8IUZ - chains A and C of the 3 polymer chains in the assembly; structure by electron microscopy, 3.00 A resolution.

== Chain A ==
Name: Hemagglutinin
From: H7N9 subtype
UniProt: A0A2D0Z8H0 (A0A2D0Z8H0_9INFA); residues 2-495 here correspond to UniProt positions 19-512 (UniProt number = residue number + 17)
Amino-acid sequence (494 residues; numbered 2 to 495; the number before each row is that of its first residue):
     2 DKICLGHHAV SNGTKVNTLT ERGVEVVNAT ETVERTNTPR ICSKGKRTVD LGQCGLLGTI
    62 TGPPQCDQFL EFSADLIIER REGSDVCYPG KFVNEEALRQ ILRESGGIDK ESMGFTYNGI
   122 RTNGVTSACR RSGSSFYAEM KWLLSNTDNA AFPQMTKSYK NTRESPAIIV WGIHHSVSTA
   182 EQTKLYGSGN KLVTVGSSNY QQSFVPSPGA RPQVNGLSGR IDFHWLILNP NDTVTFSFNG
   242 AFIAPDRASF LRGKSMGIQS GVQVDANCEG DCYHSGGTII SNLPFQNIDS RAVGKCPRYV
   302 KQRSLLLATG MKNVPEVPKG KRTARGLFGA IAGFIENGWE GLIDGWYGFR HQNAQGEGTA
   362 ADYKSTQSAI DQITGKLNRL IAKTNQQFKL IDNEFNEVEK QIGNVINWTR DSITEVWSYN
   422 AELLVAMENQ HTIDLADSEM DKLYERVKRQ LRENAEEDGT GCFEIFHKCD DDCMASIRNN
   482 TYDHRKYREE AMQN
Not modelled in the structure: 318-327
Cystine bridges: Cys5-Cys463, Cys43-Cys269, Cys55-Cys67, Cys88-Cys130, Cys273-Cys297, Cys470-Cys474
Covalently attached groups: N-acetylglucosamine (NAG) linked to Asn29, Asn408, Asn480

== Chain C ==
Name: 2D7 Fab light chain
From: Mus musculus
Notes: antibody fragment or engineered binder
Amino-acid sequence (107 residues; row label = number of the first residue in the row):
     1 DIQMNQSPSS LSASLGDTIT ITCHASQTIN IWLSWYQLKP GNIPKLLIYK ASNLHTGVPS
    61 RFSGSGSGTG FTLTISSLQP EDIASYYCQQ GQSFPYTFGG GTKLEIK
Cystine bridges: Cys23-Cys88

== Interface between chain A and chain C ==
Contacting residue pairs (12):
  Asp68(A) - Asn30(C)
  Asp68(A) - Trp32(C)
  Gln69(A) - Gln92(C)
  Leu71(A) - Ile31(C)  hydrophobic
  Glu72(A) - Asn30(C)
  Glu72(A) - Ile31(C)
  Glu72(A) - Ser67(C)
  Asn124(A) - Tyr49(C)
  Ala139(A) - Lys50(C)  hydrogen bond (backbone-side chain)
  Lys142(A) - Lys50(C)
  Lys142(A) - Asn53(C)
  Arg248(A) - Ile31(C)
Other interface residues (no listed pair), chain A (11 interface residues in all): Arg132, Met141, Asp247
Other interface residues (no listed pair), chain C (9 interface residues in all): Gly68

== In short ==
11 residues of chain A and 9 residues of chain C are in contact; the contacts include 1 hydrogen bond. The
hydrogen-bonded pair is Ala139(A)-Lys50(C). N-acetylglucosamine is covalently linked to Asn29(A), Asn408(A)
and Asn480(A).
Chain A is Hemagglutinin (H7N9 subtype) and chain C is 2D7 Fab light chain (Mus musculus); the structure, H7N9
HA-2D7 Fab, was determined by electron microscopy (same publication as 8IUX and 8IUY).
